PDB entry 3ROW | X-ray diffraction, 1.85 A resolution | chains A and B

== Chain A (and B) ==
Protein: 3-oxoacyl-[ACP] synthase III
From: Xanthomonas campestris pv. campestris
Notes: EC 2.3.1.41; chain B of this document is another copy of the same molecule, construct and numbering; everything in this record applies to it too
UniProt: Q8PDX2 (Q8PDX2_XANCP); residues 21-358 here correspond to UniProt positions 1-338 (UniProt number = residue number - 20)
Chain sequence (344 residues; numbered 15 to 358; the number before each row is that of its first residue):
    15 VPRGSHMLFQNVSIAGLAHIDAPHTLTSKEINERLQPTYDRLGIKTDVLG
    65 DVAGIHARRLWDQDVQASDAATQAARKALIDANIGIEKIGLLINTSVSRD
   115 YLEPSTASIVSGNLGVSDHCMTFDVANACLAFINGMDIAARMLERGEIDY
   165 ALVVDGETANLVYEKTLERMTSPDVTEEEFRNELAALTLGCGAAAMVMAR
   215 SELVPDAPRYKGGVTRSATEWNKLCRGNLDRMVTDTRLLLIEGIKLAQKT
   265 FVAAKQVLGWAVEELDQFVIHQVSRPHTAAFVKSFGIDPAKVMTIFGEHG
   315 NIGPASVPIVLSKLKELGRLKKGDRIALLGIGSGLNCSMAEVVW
Sequence notes: expression tag (15-20)
From the paper describing this entry:
  - catalytic residues: Cys143, His285, Asn315, Ser347
  - catalytic residues: Glu117 (proposed by the authors, not directly observed)
  - contacts within the chain: His285-Asn315 (hydrogen bond)
  - conformationally variable residues (order/disorder transition): Cys239 to Asp249

== Interface between chain A and chain B ==
Pairs across the interface - 86 pairs, chain A then chain B:
  Met21(A) - Arg159(B)  hydrogen bond (backbone-side chain)
  Met21(A) - Gly160(B)
  Met21(A) - Glu161(B)
  Leu22(A) - Arg159(B)  hydrogen bond (backbone-side chain)
  Phe23(A) - Arg159(B)
  Val111(A) - Leu116(B)
  Val111(A) - Glu117(B)
  Arg113(A) - Arg113(B)
  Arg113(A) - Leu116(B)  hydrogen bond (side chain-backbone)
  Leu116(A) - Val111(B)
  Leu116(A) - Arg113(B)
  Glu117(A) - Val111(B)
  Glu117(A) - Ala142(B)
  Glu117(A) - Ser347(B)  hydrogen bond
  Pro118(A) - Ser347(B)
  Ser119(A) - Ala140(B)
  Ser122(A) - Thr233(B)
  Ser122(A) - Asn236(B)
  Ser122(A) - Gly348(B)
  Ser122(A) - Asn350(B)  hydrogen bond
  Ile123(A) - Asn236(B)
  Ser125(A) - Thr233(B)
  Gly126(A) - Thr233(B)
  Gly126(A) - Asn236(B)
  Val130(A) - Thr233(B)
  Ser131(A) - Ser231(B)  hydrogen bond (backbone-side chain)
  Asp132(A) - Arg230(B)
  Asp132(A) - Ser231(B)  hydrogen bond (backbone-backbone)
  Asp132(A) - Lys263(B)  salt bridge
  His133(A) - Arg230(B)  hydrogen bond
  Cys134(A) - Ser231(B)  hydrogen bond (backbone-side chain)
  Met135(A) - Thr229(B)
  Thr136(A) - Asn141(B)
  Thr136(A) - Asn350(B)
  Phe137(A) - Ala140(B)
  Phe137(A) - Asn141(B)
  Phe137(A) - Ile152(B)  hydrophobic
  Asp138(A) - Val139(B)
  Asp138(A) - Ala140(B)  hydrogen bond (backbone-backbone)
  Val139(A) - Phe137(B)  hydrophobic
  Val139(A) - Asp138(B)
  Ala140(A) - Arg113(B)
  Ala140(A) - Ser119(B)
  Ala140(A) - Phe137(B)
  Ala140(A) - Asp138(B)  hydrogen bond (backbone-backbone)
  Asn141(A) - Thr136(B)
  Asn141(A) - Phe137(B)
  Ala142(A) - Glu117(B)
  Arg155(A) - Met156(B)
  Arg155(A) - Arg159(B)
  Arg155(A) - Glu161(B)  salt bridge
  Met156(A) - Arg155(B)
  Glu158(A) - Arg159(B)  salt bridge
  Arg159(A) - Met21(B)  hydrogen bond (side chain-backbone)
  Arg159(A) - Phe23(B)
  Arg159(A) - Glu158(B)  salt bridge
  Glu161(A) - Met21(B)
  Glu161(A) - Arg155(B)  salt bridge
  Thr229(A) - Met135(B)
  Arg230(A) - Asp132(B)
  Arg230(A) - His133(B)  hydrogen bond
  Ser231(A) - Ser131(B)  hydrogen bond (side chain-backbone)
  Ser231(A) - Asp132(B)  hydrogen bond (backbone-backbone)
  Ser231(A) - Cys134(B)  hydrogen bond (side chain-backbone)
  Thr233(A) - Ser122(B)
  Thr233(A) - Ser125(B)
  Thr233(A) - Gly126(B)
  Thr233(A) - Val130(B)
  Asn236(A) - Pro118(B)
  Asn236(A) - Ser122(B)
  Asn236(A) - Ile123(B)
  Asn236(A) - Gly126(B)
  Cys239(A) - Glu117(B)
  Cys239(A) - Pro118(B)
  Arg240(A) - Tyr115(B)  hydrogen bond
  Arg240(A) - Glu117(B)
  Gly241(A) - Tyr115(B)
  Gly241(A) - Leu116(B)  hydrogen bond (backbone-backbone)
  Gly241(A) - Glu117(B)  hydrogen bond (backbone-backbone)
  Asn242(A) - Tyr115(B)
  Asn242(A) - Leu116(B)  hydrogen bond (side chain-backbone)
  Leu243(A) - Leu116(B)
  Lys263(A) - Asp132(B)  salt bridge
  Ser347(A) - Glu117(B)  hydrogen bond
  Ser347(A) - Pro118(B)
  Gly348(A) - Ser122(B)
Other interface residues (no listed pair), chain A (49 interface residues in all): Tyr115, Asn127, Asn148, Ile152, Asn350
Other interface residues (no listed pair), chain B (46 interface residues in all): Asp114, Cys143, Asn148, Lys237
From the paper, about this interface:
  - residue pairs: Glu117(B)-Ser347(A) (hydrogen bond)

== Overview ==
49 residues of chain A face 46 of chain B across their interface; the contacts include 21 hydrogen bonds and 6
salt bridges. Polar pairs include Asp132(A)-Lys263(B), Arg155(A)-Glu161(B) and Glu158(A)-Arg159(B). The
authors report a hydrogen bond between Glu117(B) and Ser347(A). From the paper: catalytic residues Cys143(A),
His285(A) and Asn315(A) among others; conformational variability at Cys239(A).
Both chains are 3-oxoacyl-[ACP] synthase III (Xanthomonas campestris pv. campestris). Entry 3ROW (Crystal
Structure of Xanthomonas campestri OleA) was determined by X-ray diffraction together with 3S1Z, 3S20, 3S21
and 3S23 from the same study.
